Entry 7XQX (X-ray diffraction, 3.36 A resolution); this record covers chains A and B of the 6 polymer chains in the assembly.

== Chain A ==
Name: Tubulin alpha-1B chain
From: Sus scrofa
UniProt: Q2XVP4 (TBA1B_PIG); numbering as in UniProt (aligned over 1-450)
Chain sequence (450 residues; numbered 1 to 450; the number before each row is that of its first residue):
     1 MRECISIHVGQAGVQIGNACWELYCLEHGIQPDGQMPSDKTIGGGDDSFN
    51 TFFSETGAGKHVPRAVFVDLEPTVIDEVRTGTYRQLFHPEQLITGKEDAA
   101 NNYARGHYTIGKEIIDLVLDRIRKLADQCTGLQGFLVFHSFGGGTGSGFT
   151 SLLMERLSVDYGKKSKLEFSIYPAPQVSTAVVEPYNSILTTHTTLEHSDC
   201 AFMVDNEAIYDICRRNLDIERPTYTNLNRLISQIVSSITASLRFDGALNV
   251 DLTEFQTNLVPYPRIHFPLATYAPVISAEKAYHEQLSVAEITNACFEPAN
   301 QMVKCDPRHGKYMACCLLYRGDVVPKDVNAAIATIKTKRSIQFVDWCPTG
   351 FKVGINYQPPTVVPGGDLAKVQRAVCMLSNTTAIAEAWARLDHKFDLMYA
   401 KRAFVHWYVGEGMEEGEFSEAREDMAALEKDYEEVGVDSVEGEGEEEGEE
Not modelled in the structure: 438-450
Swiss-Prot annotation at these positions:
  - motif: Met-1 to Cys-4 (MREC motif)
  - active site: Glu-254
  - binding site (GTP): Gly-10, Gln-11, Ala-12, Gln-15, Glu-71, Ala-99, Ser-140, Gly-143, Gly-144, Thr-145, Gly-146, Thr-179, Glu-183, Asn-206, Tyr-224, Asn-228, Leu-252
  - binding site (Mg(2+)): Glu-71
  - modified residue: Lys-40 (N6,N6,N6-trimethyllysine), Ser-48 (Phosphoserine), Ser-232 (Phosphoserine), Tyr-282 (3'-nitrotyrosine), Arg-339 (Omega-N-methylarginine), Ser-439 (Phosphoserine), Glu-443 (5-glutamyl polyglutamate), Glu-445 (5-glutamyl polyglutamate)
  - cross-link (Glycyl lysine isopeptide (Lys-Gly)): Lys-326 (interchain with G-Cter in ubiquitin), Lys-370 (interchain with G-Cter in ubiquitin)
Metal / ion sites: Ca2+: Asp-39, Thr-41, Gly-44, Glu-55
Small-molecule neighbours:
  - GTP (guanosine-5'-triphosphate): Gly-10, Gln-11, Ala-12, Gln-15, Ile-16, Asp-69, Asp-98, Ala-99, Ala-100, Asn-101, Ser-140, Gly-142, Gly-143, Gly-144, Thr-145, Gly-146, Ile-171, Pro-173, Val-177, Ser-178, Thr-179, Glu-183, Asn-206, Tyr-224, Leu-227, Asn-228, Ile-231
  - GXI (2-chloranyl-7-fluoranyl-N-(4-methoxyphenyl)-N-methyl-quinazolin-4-amine): Thr-179, Ala-180, Val-181

== Chain B ==
Name: Tubulin beta chain
From: Sus scrofa
UniProt: A0A287AGU7 (A0A287AGU7_PIG); numbering as in UniProt (aligned over 1-445)
Chain sequence (445 residues; row label = number of the first residue in the row):
     1 MREIVHIQAGQCGNQIGAKFWEVISDEHGIDPTGSYHGDSDLQLERINVY
    51 YNEATGNKYVPRAILVDLEPGTMDSVRSGPFGQIFRPDNFVFGQSGAGNN
   101 WAKGHYTEGAELVDSVLDVVRKESESCDCLQGFQLTHSLGGGTGSGMGTL
   151 LISKIREEYPDRIMNTFSVMPSPKVSDTVVEPYNATLSVHQLVENTDETY
   201 CIDNEALYDICFRTLKLTTPTYGDLNHLVSATMSGVTTCLRFPGQLNADL
   251 RKLAVNMVPFPRLHFFMPGFAPLTSRGSQQYRALTVPELTQQMFDSKNMM
   301 AACDPRHGRYLTVAAIFRGRMSMKEVDEQMLNVQNKNSSYFVEWIPNNVK
   351 TAVCDIPPRGLKMSATFIGNSTAIQELFKRISEQFTAMFRRKAFLHWYTG
   401 EGMDEMEFTEAESNMNDLVSEYQQYQDATADEQGEFEEEEGEDEA
Not modelled in the structure: 1, 277-279, 429-445
Metal / ion sites: Mg2+: Gln-11 (together with GDP)
Small-molecule neighbours:
  - GDP (guanosine-5'-diphosphate): Gly-10, Gln-11, Cys-12, Gln-15, Ile-16, Asp-67, Asn-99, Ser-138, Gly-140, Gly-141, Gly-142, Thr-143, Gly-144, Val-169, Pro-171, Val-175, Asp-177, Glu-181, Asn-204, Leu-207, Tyr-222, Leu-225, Asn-226
  - GXI (2-chloranyl-7-fluoranyl-N-(4-methoxyphenyl)-N-methyl-quinazolin-4-amine): Cys-239, Leu-240, Leu-246, Ala-248, Asp-249, Lys-252, Leu-253, Asn-256, Met-257, Thr-312, Val-313, Ala-314, Ala-315, Ile-316, Asn-348, Val-349, Lys-350, Thr-351, Ala-352

== How chain A and chain B interact ==
Pairs across the interface (45; chain A residue first):
  Glu-97(A) with Cys-129(B), hydrogen bond; Arg-162(B), salt bridge
  Asp-98(A) with Lys-252(B), salt bridge
  Ala-100(A) with Arg-251(B); Lys-252(B); Val-255(B)
  Asn-101(A) with Lys-252(B); Asn-256(B), hydrogen bond
  Arg-105(A) with Arg-251(B)
  Pro-175(A) with Asn-347(B)
  Ser-178(A) with Lys-350(B), hydrogen bond
  Thr-179(A) with Leu-246(B)
  Ala-180(A) with Asn-256(B)
  Val-181(A) with Asn-256(B), hydrogen bond (backbone-side chain); Ile-345(B), hydrophobic; Pro-346(B)
  Tyr-210(A) with Asp-327(B)
  Glu-220(A) with Lys-324(B)
  Arg-221(A) with Met-323(B); Asp-327(B), salt bridge
  Tyr-224(A) with Gln-245(B)
  Lys-394(A) with Asn-347(B)
  Leu-397(A) with Glu-343(B); Trp-344(B); Pro-346(B), hydrophobic
  Met-398(A) with Trp-344(B), hydrogen bond (backbone-backbone); Pro-346(B)
  Lys-401(A) with Phe-260(B); Trp-344(B); Ala-428(B)
  Ala-403(A) with Pro-259(B); Phe-260(B), hydrophobic; Trp-344(B), hydrophobic
  Phe-404(A) with Val-255(B); Asn-256(B); Val-258(B); Pro-259(B), hydrogen bond (backbone-backbone); Ile-345(B), hydrophobic
  His-406(A) with Val-258(B), hydrogen bond (side chain-backbone); Pro-259(B), hydrogen bond (side chain-backbone); Phe-260(B), hydrogen bond (side chain-backbone); Pro-261(B)
  Trp-407(A) with Ala-254(B); Val-255(B), hydrogen bond (side chain-backbone); Val-258(B), hydrogen bond (side chain-backbone)
Other interface residues (no listed pair), chain A (26 interface residues in all): Gln-11, Lys-96, Val-182, Arg-402
Other interface residues (no listed pair), chain B (27 interface residues in all): Asp-197, Asp-249, Thr-312, Asn-348

== In short ==
26 residues of chain A face 27 of chain B across their interface; the contacts include 11 hydrogen bonds and 3
salt bridges. Polar pairs include Glu-97(A)/Arg-162(B), Asp-98(A)/Lys-252(B) and Arg-221(A)/Asp-327(B).
Compound GXI is bound between chain A and chain B. Chain A binds GTP.
Here chain A is Tubulin alpha-1B chain and chain B is Tubulin beta chain, both from Sus scrofa. Entry 7XQX
(Crystal structure of T2R-TTL-27a complex) was determined by X-ray diffraction.
